Entry 5KNB (X-ray diffraction, 3.25 A resolution); this record covers chains C and G of the 8 polymer chains in the assembly.

[Chain C]
Protein: V-type sodium ATPase catalytic subunit A
From: Enterococcus hirae ATCC 9790
Notes: EC 3.6.3.15
Reference sequence: Q08636 (NTPA_ENTHA); numbering as in UniProt (aligned over 1-593)
Chain sequence (600 residues; each row starts with the number of its first residue; numbers below 1 keep their minus sign (Gly-6 is residue -6)):
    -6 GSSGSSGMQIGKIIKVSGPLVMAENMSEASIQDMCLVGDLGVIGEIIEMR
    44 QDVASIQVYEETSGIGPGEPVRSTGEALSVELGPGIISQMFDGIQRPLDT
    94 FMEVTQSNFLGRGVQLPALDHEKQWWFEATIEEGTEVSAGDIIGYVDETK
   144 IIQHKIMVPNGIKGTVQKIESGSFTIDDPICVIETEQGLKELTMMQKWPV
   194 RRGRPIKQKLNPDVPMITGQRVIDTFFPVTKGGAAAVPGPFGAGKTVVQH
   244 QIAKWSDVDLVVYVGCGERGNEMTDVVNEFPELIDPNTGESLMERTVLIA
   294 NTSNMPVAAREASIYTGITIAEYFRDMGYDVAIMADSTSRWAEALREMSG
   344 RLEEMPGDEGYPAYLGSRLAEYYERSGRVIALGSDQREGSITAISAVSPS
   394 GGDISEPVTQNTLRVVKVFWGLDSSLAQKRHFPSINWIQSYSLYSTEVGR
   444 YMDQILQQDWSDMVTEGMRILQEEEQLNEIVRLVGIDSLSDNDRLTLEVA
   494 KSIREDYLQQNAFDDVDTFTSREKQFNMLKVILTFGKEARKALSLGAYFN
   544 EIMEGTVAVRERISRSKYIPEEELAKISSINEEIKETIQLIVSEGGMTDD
Not modelled in the structure: -6 to 0, 587-593
Differences from the reference sequence: expression tag (-6 to 0)
Curated features (UniProtKB/Swiss-Prot):
  - binding site (ATP): Gly232 to Thr239
Ion coordination: Mg2+: Thr239 (together with ADP)
Residues lining bound ligands: ADP (adenosine-5'-diphosphate): Pro233, Phe234, Gly235, Ala236, Gly237, Lys238, Thr239, Val240, Arg262, Glu265, Phe425, Pro426, Gln503, Asn504, Ala505, Phe506
What the authors report for this chain:
  - binding site for ADP: Lys238, Arg262

[Chain G]
Protein: V-type sodium ATPase subunit D
From: Enterococcus hirae ATCC 9790
Reference sequence: P43435 (NTPD_ENTHA); residue numbers follow UniProt; this construct covers 1-210
Chain sequence (217 residues; each row starts with the number of its first residue; numbers below 1 keep their minus sign (Gly-6 is residue -6)):
    -6 GSSGSSGMRLNVNPTRMELTRLKKQLTTATRGHKLLKDKQDELMRQFILL
    44 IRKNNELRQAIEKETQTAMKDFVLAKSTVEEAFIDELLALPAENVSISVV
    94 EKNIMSVKVPLMNFQYDETLNETPLEYGYLHSNAELDRSIDGFTQLLPKL
   144 LKLAEVEKTCQLMAEEIEKTRRRVNALEYMTIPQLEETIYYIKMKLEENE
   194 RAEVTRLIKVKNMGTEE
Not modelled in the structure: -6 to 0, 62-86, 110-126, 207-210
Differences from the reference sequence: expression tag (-6 to 0)

[Chain C / chain G interface]
Residue-residue contacts (12; chain C residue first):
  Glu346(C) with Met206(G)
  Glu347(C) with Val203(G)
  Met348(C) with Leu200(G)
  Pro349(C) with Val203(G)
  Asp396(C) with Thr8(G); Met10(G)
  Ile397(C) with Met10(G), hydrophobic
  Ser398(C) with Met10(G)
  Leu476(C) with Gly25(G); Arg166(G), hydrogen bond (backbone-side chain)
  Ser481(C) with Met98(G); Ser99(G)
Also at the interface, not in a pair above, chain C (12 interface residues in all): Gly350, Glu352, Val477
Also at the interface, not in a pair above, chain G (13 interface residues in all): Arg9, Leu29, Glu196, Lys204

[Summary]
12 residues of chain C face 13 of chain G across their interface, with 1 hydrogen bond. The hydrogen-bonded
pair is Leu476(C)-Arg166(G). Bound to chain C: ADP. UniProt lists 8 ATP-binding residues on chain C. The paper
reports a binding site for ADP at Lys238(C) and Arg262(C).
Chain C is V-type sodium ATPase catalytic subunit A and chain G is V-type sodium ATPase subunit D, both from
Enterococcus hirae ATCC 9790; the structure, Crystal structure of the 2 ADP-bound V1 complex, was determined
by X-ray diffraction together with 5KNC and 5KND from the same study.
